8SAY - chains C and D of the 12 polymer chains in the assembly; structure by electron microscopy, 3.40 A resolution.

[Chain C]
Protein: DH270.3 variable heavy chain
From: Homo sapiens
Chain sequence (126 residues; each row starts with the number of its first residue):
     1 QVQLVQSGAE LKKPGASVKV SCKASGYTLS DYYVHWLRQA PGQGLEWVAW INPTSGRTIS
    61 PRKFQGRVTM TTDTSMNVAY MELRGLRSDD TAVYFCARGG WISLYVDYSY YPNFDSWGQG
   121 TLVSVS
Cystine bridges: Cys22-Cys96

[Chain D]
Protein: DH270.3 variable light chain
From: Homo sapiens
Chain sequence (110 residues; row label = number of the first residue in the row):
   231 QPVLTQPASV SGSPGQSITI SCTGSSSDVG SYNLVSWYQQ HPGKAPKLMI YEVNKWASGV
   291 SDRFAGSKSG NTASLTISRL QAEDEANYFC SSSTNSATVI FGGGTKLTVL
Cystine bridges: Cys252-Cys320
Reported in the primary citation:
  - binding site for N-acetylglucosamine: Tyr262, Asn325

[Interface between chain C and chain D]
Residue-residue contacts (32):
  Leu37(C) with Phe331(D), hydrophobic
  Gln39(C) with Gln270(D)
  Gly44(C) with Phe319(D)
  Leu45(C) with Gln270(D); Phe331(D)
  Trp47(C) with Thr328(D); Val329(D)
  Trp50(C) with Ala327(D)
  Ile59(C) with Ala327(D)
  Pro61(C) with Gln231(D)
  Arg62(C) with Gln231(D)
  Phe95(C) with Gln270(D)
  Tyr110(C) with Tyr262(D), hydrogen bond; Ser323(D); Ala327(D), hydrophobic; Thr328(D); Val329(D)
  Tyr111(C) with Leu264(D), hydrophobic; Val329(D)
  Pro112(C) with Leu264(D); Ser266(D); Tyr268(D), hydrogen bond (backbone-side chain); Ser321(D); Val329(D), hydrophobic
  Asn113(C) with Tyr268(D); Leu278(D); Tyr281(D)
  Phe114(C) with Tyr268(D), hydrogen bond (backbone-side chain); Leu278(D); Phe331(D), hydrophobic
  Trp117(C) with Pro276(D), hydrophobic
  Gly118(C) with Ala275(D)
Also at the interface, not in a pair above, chain C (18 interface residues in all): Lys63
Also at the interface, not in a pair above, chain D (21 interface residues in all): Pro232, Ser322, Thr324, Gly332

[Summary]
18 residues of chain C and 21 residues of chain D are in contact; the contacts include 3 hydrogen bonds. Polar
contacts include Tyr110(C)-Tyr262(D), Pro112(C)-Tyr268(D) and Phe114(C)-Tyr268(D). The paper reports a binding
site for N-acetylglucosamine at Tyr262(D) and Asn325(D).
Chain C is DH270.3 variable heavy chain and chain D is DH270.3 variable light chain, both from Homo sapiens;
the structure, CryoEM structure of DH270.3-CH848.10.17, was determined by electron microscopy (same
publication as 8SAL, 8SAN, 8SAQ, 8SAR, 8SAS, 8SAT and 9 further entries).
